7O9J - chains A and B; structure by X-ray diffraction, 1.70 A resolution.

Chain A (and B):
Name: DyPA
From: Dictyostelium discoideum
Notes: chain B of this document is another copy of the same molecule, construct and numbering; everything in this record applies to it too
UniProtKB: Q556V8 (Q556V8_DICDI); residue numbers follow UniProt; this construct covers 1-306
Amino-acid sequence (311 residues; each row starts with the number of its first residue; numbers below 1 keep their minus sign (Gly-4 is residue -4)):
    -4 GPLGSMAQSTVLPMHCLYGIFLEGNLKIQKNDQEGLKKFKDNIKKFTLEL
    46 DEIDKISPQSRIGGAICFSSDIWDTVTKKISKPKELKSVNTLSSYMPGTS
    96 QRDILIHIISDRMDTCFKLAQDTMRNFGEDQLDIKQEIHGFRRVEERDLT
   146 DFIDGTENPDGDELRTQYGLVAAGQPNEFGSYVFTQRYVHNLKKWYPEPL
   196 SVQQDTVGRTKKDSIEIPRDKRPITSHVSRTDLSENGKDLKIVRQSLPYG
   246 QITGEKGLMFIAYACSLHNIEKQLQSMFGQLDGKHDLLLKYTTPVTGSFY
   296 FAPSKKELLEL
Disordered / not traced: -4 to 0 (chain B: -4 to -1)
Sequence notes: expression tag (-4 to 0)
Bound ions: Na+ near Tyr13 (its only coordinating residue here); heme Fe: His222 (together with oxygen molecule)
Ligand contacts:
  - heme (HEM): Asp143, Phe147, Ile148, Asp149, Gly150, Thr151, Glu152, Phe179, Gln181, Tyr183, His185, Val202, Arg204, Ser209, His222, Val223, Thr226, Asp227, Lys236, Ile237, Arg239, Leu253, Phe255, Ile265, Gln268, Leu269, Met272, Leu283, Thr287
  - oxygen molecule (OXY): Asp149, Arg239, Ser241, Leu253, Phe255
Reported in the primary citation:
  - heme coordination: His222
  - binding site for heme: Asp149, Arg239, Leu253, Phe255
  - contacts within the chain: Arg138-Asp146, His222-Asp281, Asp149-Arg239 (hydrogen bond)
  - binding site for oxygen molecule: Asp149, Arg239, Ser241
  - catalytic residues: Asp149
  - self-association interface (contacts with another copy of this molecule); pairs are residue here / residue on that copy: Asp146-Gln116 (water-mediated contact)

Interface between chain A and chain B:
Residue-residue contacts (48; chain A residue first):
  Leu12(A) with Arg107(B)
  Tyr13(A) with Tyr13(B), hydrogen bond; Met108(B), hydrogen bond (side chain-backbone)
  Met108(A) with Tyr13(B), hydrogen bond (backbone-side chain); Phe136(B), hydrophobic
  Asp109(A) with Arg137(B); Arg138(B); Val139(B)
  Phe112(A) with Phe136(B), hydrophobic; Arg138(B); Ile247(B), hydrophobic
  Lys113(A) with Val139(B)
  Ala115(A) with Ile247(B), hydrophobic
  Gln116(A) with Arg138(B), hydrogen bond; Leu144(B); Tyr191(B), hydrogen bond; Ile247(B)
  Met119(A) with Ile247(B), hydrophobic
  Arg120(A) with Asp146(B), salt bridge; Tyr191(B)
  Glu124(A) with Lys188(B), salt bridge
  Ile129(A) with Thr248(B)
  Glu132(A) with Gln246(B), hydrogen bond (backbone-side chain); Ile247(B), hydrogen bond (side chain-backbone); Thr248(B), hydrogen bond
  His134(A) with Gly245(B); Gln246(B)
  Phe136(A) with Met108(B), hydrophobic; Phe112(B), hydrophobic
  Arg137(A) with Asp109(B)
  Arg138(A) with Asp109(B); Phe112(B); Gln116(B), hydrogen bond
  Val139(A) with Asp109(B); Lys113(B)
  Leu144(A) with Gln116(B)
  Tyr191(A) with Gln116(B), hydrogen bond; Arg120(B)
  Gly245(A) with His134(B)
  Gln246(A) with Glu132(B), hydrogen bond (side chain-backbone); His134(B)
  Ile247(A) with Phe112(B), hydrophobic; Ala115(B), hydrophobic; Gln116(B); Met119(B), hydrophobic; Glu132(B), hydrogen bond (backbone-side chain)
  Thr248(A) with Ile129(B); Glu132(B), hydrogen bond
Interface residues without a listed pair, chain A (29 interface residues in all): Leu17, Arg107, Thr110, Asp146, Gly249
Interface residues without a listed pair, chain B (28 interface residues in all): Leu12, Leu17, Thr110

In short:
The interface between chain A and chain B involves 29 residues on one side and 28 on the other, with 13
hydrogen bonds and 2 salt bridges. Polar pairs include Arg120(A)-Asp146(B), Glu124(A)-Lys188(B) and
Tyr13(A)-Tyr13(B). The paper reports the catalytic residue Asp149(A); a binding site for heme at Asp149(A),
Arg239(A) and Leu253(A) among others.
Both chains are DyPA (Dictyostelium discoideum). Entry 7O9J (Crystal structure of DyP-type peroxidase from
Dictyostelium discoideum in complex with an activated form of oxygen) was determined by X-ray diffraction
(same publication as 7O9L and 7ODZ).
